Entry 8E6Z (electron microscopy, 4.10 A resolution (low resolution: residue-level contacts below are approximate; hydrogen-bond / salt-bridge calls are withheld)); this record covers chains 6 and B of the 9 polymer chains in the assembly.

[Chain 6]
Molecule: T DNA
Sequence (60 nucleotides; row label = number of the first residue in the row):
     2 CCCTGTCTGG CGTCCTCTCA CCTATGATCA TGACGGTCGT CAGTGTGTAG ATGATTAGTT
Not modelled in the structure: 39-61

[Chain B]
Name: DNA-directed RNA polymerase subunit beta'
From: Escherichia coli
Notes: EC 2.7.7.6
Reference sequence: P0A8T7 (RPOC_ECOLI); residues 1-1407 here = UniProt positions 1-1407
Chain sequence (1407 residues; numbered 1 to 1407; the number before each row is that of its first residue):
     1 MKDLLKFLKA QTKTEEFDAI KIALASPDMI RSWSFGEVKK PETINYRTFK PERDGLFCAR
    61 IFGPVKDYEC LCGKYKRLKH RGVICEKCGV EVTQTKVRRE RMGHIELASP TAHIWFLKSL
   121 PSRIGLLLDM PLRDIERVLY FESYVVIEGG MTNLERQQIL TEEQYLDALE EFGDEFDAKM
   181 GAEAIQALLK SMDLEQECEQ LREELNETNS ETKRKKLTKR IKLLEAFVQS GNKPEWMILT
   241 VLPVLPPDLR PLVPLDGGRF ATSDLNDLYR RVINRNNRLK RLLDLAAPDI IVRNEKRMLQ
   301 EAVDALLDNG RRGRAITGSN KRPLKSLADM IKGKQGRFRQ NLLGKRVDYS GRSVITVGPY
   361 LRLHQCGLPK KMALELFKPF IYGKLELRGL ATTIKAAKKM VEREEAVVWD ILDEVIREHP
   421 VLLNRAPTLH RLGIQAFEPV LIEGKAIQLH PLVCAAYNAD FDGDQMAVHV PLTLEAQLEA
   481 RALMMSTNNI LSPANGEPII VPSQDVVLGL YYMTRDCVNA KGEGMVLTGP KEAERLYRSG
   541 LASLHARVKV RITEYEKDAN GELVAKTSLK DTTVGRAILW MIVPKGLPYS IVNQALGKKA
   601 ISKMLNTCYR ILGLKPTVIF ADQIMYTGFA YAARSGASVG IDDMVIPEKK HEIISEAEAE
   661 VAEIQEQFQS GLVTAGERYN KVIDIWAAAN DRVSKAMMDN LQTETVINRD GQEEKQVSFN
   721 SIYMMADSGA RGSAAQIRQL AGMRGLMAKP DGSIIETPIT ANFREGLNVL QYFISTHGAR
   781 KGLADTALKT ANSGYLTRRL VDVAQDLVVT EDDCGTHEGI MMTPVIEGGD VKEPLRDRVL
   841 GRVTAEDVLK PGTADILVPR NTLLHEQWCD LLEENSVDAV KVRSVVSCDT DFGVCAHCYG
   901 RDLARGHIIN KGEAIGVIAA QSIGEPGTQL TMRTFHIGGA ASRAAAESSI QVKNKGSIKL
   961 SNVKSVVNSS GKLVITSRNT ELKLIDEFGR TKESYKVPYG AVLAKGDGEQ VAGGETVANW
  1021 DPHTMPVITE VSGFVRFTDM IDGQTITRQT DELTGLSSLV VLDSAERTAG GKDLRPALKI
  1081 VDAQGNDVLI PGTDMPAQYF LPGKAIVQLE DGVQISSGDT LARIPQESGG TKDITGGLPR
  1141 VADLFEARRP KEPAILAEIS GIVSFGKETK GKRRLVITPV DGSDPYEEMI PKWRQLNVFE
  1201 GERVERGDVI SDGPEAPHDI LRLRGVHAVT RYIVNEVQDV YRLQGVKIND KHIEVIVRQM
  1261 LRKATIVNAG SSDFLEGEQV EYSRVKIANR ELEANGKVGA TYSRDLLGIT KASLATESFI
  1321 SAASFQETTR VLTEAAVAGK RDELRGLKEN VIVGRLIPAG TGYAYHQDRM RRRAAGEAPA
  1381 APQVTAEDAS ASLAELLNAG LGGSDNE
Not modelled in the structure: 1-15, 934-947, 1127-1135, 1374-1407
Bound ions: Zn2+ site 1: Cys70, Cys85; Mg2+: Asp460, Asp462, Asp464 (shared with 1 residue of chain 7); Zn2+ site 2: Cys814, Cys888, Cys895, Cys898
Curated features (UniProtKB/Swiss-Prot):
  - binding site (Zn(2+)): Cys70, Cys72, Cys85, Cys88, Cys814, Cys888, Cys895, Cys898
  - binding site (Mg(2+)): Asp460, Asp462, Asp464
  - modified residue: Lys983 (N6-acetyllysine)

[Interface between chain 6 and chain B]
Residue-residue contacts (28):
  DC2(6) with Ser210(B)
  DC3(6) with Thr212(B)
  DC4(6) with Lys1172(B); Met1189(B)
  DT5(6) with Lys1172(B)
  DG11(6) with Arg311(B); Glu1327(B); Arg1330(B)
  DC12(6) with Tyr795(B); Gln1326(B); Glu1327(B)
  DG13(6) with Arg339(B); Ala791(B); Tyr795(B)
  DT14(6) with Lys334(B); Ala787(B); Thr790(B); Ala791(B); Tyr795(B)
  DC15(6) with Arg339(B); Pro427(B)
  DC16(6) with Ala426(B)
  DT17(6) with Arg346(B); Arg352(B)
  DC23(6) with Leu255(B); Ser319(B)
  DT24(6) with Ser319(B); Asn320(B)
Also at the interface, not in a pair above, chain 6 (15 interface residues in all): DG10, DA25
Also at the interface, not in a pair above, chain B (25 interface residues in all): Leu120, Gly794, Arg798, Gly1171

[Summary]
The interface between chain 6 and chain B involves 15 residues on one side and 25 on the other. The Mg2+ site
is built by Asp460(B), Asp462(B) and Asp464(B). Curated annotation (UniProt) lists 8 Zn2+-binding residues and
3 Mg2+-binding residues on chain B.
Chain 6 is T DNA and chain B is DNA-directed RNA polymerase subunit beta' (Escherichia coli); the structure,
Escherichia coli Rho-dependent transcription pre-termination complex containing 18 nt long RNA spacer, dC75
rut mimic RNA ..., was determined by electron microscopy, deposited together with 8E3F, 8E3H, 8E5K, 8E5L,
8E5O, 8E5P and 3 further entries.
